PDB entry 7THY | electron microscopy, 5.20 A resolution (low resolution: residue-level contacts below are approximate; hydrogen-bond / salt-bridge calls are withheld) | chain A

# Chain A
Protein: Leucine-rich repeat serine/threonine-protein kinase 2
From: Homo sapiens
Notes: EC 2.7.11.1, 3.6.5.-; fragment: ROC domain
Reference sequence: Q5S007 (LRRK2_HUMAN); residues 1332-1525 here = UniProt positions 1332-1525
Sequence (194 residues; each row starts with the number of its first residue):
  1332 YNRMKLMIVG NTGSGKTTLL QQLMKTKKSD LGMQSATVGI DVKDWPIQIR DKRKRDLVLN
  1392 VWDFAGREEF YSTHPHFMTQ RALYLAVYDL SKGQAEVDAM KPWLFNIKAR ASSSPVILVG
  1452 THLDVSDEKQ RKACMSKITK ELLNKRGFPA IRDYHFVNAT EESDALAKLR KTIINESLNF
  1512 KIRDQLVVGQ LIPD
Swiss-Prot annotation at these positions:
  - binding site (GTP): G1341 to T1348
  - modified residue: S1444 (Phosphoserine)
What the authors report for this chain:
  - mutagenesis - K1358A/K1359A, R1384A/K1385A: decreased binding to microtubules
  - disease-associated variants - R1501W: decreased localization to microtubule-bound filaments
  - disease-associated variants - R1501W: unchanged catalytic activity
  - mutagenesis - K1358A/K1359A, R1384A/K1385A: abolished localization to MLi-2
  - disease-associated variants - R1501W: decreased localization to MLi-2

# Overview
From UniProt: 8 GTP-binding residues. From the paper: K1358A/K1359A and R1384A/K1385A reduce binding to
microtubules; K1358A/K1359A and R1384A/K1385A abolish localization to MLi-2.
Chain A is Leucine-rich repeat serine/threonine-protein kinase 2 (Homo sapiens); the structure, Structure of
Leucine Rich Repeat Kinase 2's ROC domain interacting with the microtubule facing the minus ..., was
determined by electron microscopy (same publication as 7THZ).
